PDB entry 9MQY | electron microscopy, 3.00 A resolution | chains A and B

Chain A (and B):
Molecule: NADH:ubiquinone reductase (non-electrogenic)
From: Mycolicibacterium smegmatis MC2 155
Notes: EC 1.6.5.9; chain B of this document is another copy of the same molecule, construct and numbering; everything in this record applies to it too
UniProtKB: A0QYD6 (A0QYD6_MYCS2); residue numbers follow UniProt; this construct covers 1-457
Chain sequence (494 residues; numbered 1 to 494; the number before each row is that of its first residue):
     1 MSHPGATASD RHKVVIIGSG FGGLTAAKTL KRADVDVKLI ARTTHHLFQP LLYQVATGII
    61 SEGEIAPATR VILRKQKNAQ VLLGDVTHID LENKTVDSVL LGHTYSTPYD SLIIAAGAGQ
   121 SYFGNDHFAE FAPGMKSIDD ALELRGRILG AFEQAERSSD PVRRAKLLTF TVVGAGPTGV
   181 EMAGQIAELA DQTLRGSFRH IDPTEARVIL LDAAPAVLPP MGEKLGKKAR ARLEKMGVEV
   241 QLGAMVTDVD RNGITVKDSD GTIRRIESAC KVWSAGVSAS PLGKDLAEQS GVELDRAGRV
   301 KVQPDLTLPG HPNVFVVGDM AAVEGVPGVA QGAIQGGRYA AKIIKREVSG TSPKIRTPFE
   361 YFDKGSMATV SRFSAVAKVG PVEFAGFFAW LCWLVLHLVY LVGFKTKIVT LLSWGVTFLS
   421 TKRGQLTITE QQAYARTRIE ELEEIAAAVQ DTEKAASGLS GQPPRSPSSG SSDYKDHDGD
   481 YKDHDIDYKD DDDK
Unresolved in the structure: 1, 449-494
Residues lining bound ligands: FAD (flavin-adenine dinucleotide): I17, G18, S19, G20, F21, G22, I40, A41, R42, T43, Q49, P50, L52, G84, D85, V86, A115, A116, G117, A118, M135, K136, T178, E181, S280, L282, G318, D319, G328, V329, A330, Q331, A333, M367, H397
What the authors report for this chain:
  - self-association interface (contacts with another copy of this molecule): E430 to S457

Chain A / chain B interface:
Residue-residue contacts (93; chain A residue first):
  G5(A) - R157(B)  hydrogen bond (backbone-side chain)
  T7(A) - H200(B)
  T44(A) - E153(B)
  T44(A) - I428(B)
  H45(A) - I428(B)
  S61(A) - S61(B)
  S61(A) - Q425(B)  hydrogen bond
  E62(A) - E62(B)
  E62(A) - T427(B)
  G63(A) - G424(B)
  G63(A) - Q425(B)  hydrogen bond (backbone-side chain)
  A66(A) - T427(B)
  R70(A) - E153(B)  salt bridge
  R70(A) - E156(B)  salt bridge
  R70(A) - S197(B)  hydrogen bond (side chain-backbone)
  R70(A) - F198(B)
  L73(A) - R199(B)  hydrogen bond (backbone-side chain)
  R74(A) - G196(B)
  R74(A) - R199(B)  hydrogen bond (backbone-side chain)
  Q76(A) - R199(B)  hydrogen bond (backbone-side chain)
  K77(A) - R199(B)
  A79(A) - R199(B)  hydrogen bond (backbone-side chain)
  Q80(A) - E156(B)
  Q80(A) - R199(B)
  L83(A) - E153(B)
  L83(A) - R157(B)  hydrogen bond (backbone-side chain)
  G84(A) - R157(B)
  S98(A) - R157(B)  hydrogen bond
  L100(A) - E153(B)
  L100(A) - Q154(B)
  L100(A) - R157(B)
  L101(A) - Q154(B)
  L101(A) - Y434(B)  hydrophobic
  H103(A) - R163(B)  hydrogen bond
  Y105(A) - R157(B)
  Y105(A) - R163(B)
  T107(A) - R157(B)
  D139(A) - T429(B)  hydrogen bond
  D139(A) - Q431(B)
  L142(A) - Q432(B)
  E153(A) - T44(B)
  E153(A) - R70(B)  salt bridge
  E153(A) - L83(B)
  E153(A) - L100(B)
  Q154(A) - L100(B)
  Q154(A) - L101(B)
  E156(A) - Q80(B)  hydrogen bond
  R157(A) - G5(B)  hydrogen bond (side chain-backbone)
  R157(A) - L83(B)  hydrogen bond (side chain-backbone)
  R157(A) - S98(B)  hydrogen bond
  R157(A) - L100(B)
  R157(A) - Y105(B)
  R157(A) - T107(B)
  S159(A) - H3(B)
  R163(A) - H103(B)  hydrogen bond
  R163(A) - Y105(B)
  G196(A) - R74(B)
  S197(A) - R70(B)  hydrogen bond (backbone-side chain)
  F198(A) - R70(B)
  R199(A) - L73(B)  hydrogen bond (side chain-backbone)
  R199(A) - R74(B)  hydrogen bond (side chain-backbone)
  R199(A) - Q76(B)  hydrogen bond (side chain-backbone)
  R199(A) - A79(B)  hydrogen bond (side chain-backbone)
  R199(A) - Q80(B)
  H200(A) - T7(B)
  H200(A) - Q80(B)
  K405(A) - L412(B)
  K405(A) - V416(B)
  I408(A) - L412(B)  hydrophobic
  V409(A) - V409(B)  hydrophobic
  L412(A) - I408(B)  hydrophobic
  S413(A) - K405(B)  hydrogen bond
  V416(A) - K405(B)
  G424(A) - G63(B)
  Q425(A) - S61(B)  hydrogen bond
  Q425(A) - G63(B)  hydrogen bond (side chain-backbone)
  Q425(A) - E64(B)
  T427(A) - H45(B)
  T427(A) - E62(B)
  T427(A) - G63(B)
  T427(A) - A66(B)  hydrogen bond (side chain-backbone)
  T427(A) - I138(B)
  I428(A) - T44(B)
  I428(A) - H45(B)
  T429(A) - D139(B)  hydrogen bond
  Q431(A) - A435(B)
  Q432(A) - L142(B)
  Y434(A) - L101(B)
  A435(A) - A435(B)  hydrophobic
  R436(A) - Q431(B)
  I439(A) - R438(B)
  I439(A) - I439(B)  hydrophobic
  L442(A) - L442(B)  hydrophobic
Also at the interface, not in a pair above, chain A (63 interface residues in all): A68, V71, V81, L82, S158, L426, E443, I445, A446
Also at the interface, not in a pair above, chain B (67 interface residues in all): P4, A68, V71, K77, V81, L82, G84, S158, S413, L426, R436, E443, I445, A446

In short:
63 residues of chain A and 67 residues of chain B are in contact; the contacts include 27 hydrogen bonds and 3
salt bridges. Polar pairs include R70(A)-E153(B), R70(A)-E156(B) and G5(A)-R157(B). Bound to chain A:
flavin-adenine dinucleotide. The paper reports a self-association interface involving E430(A).
Chain A and chain B are both NADH:ubiquinone reductase (non-electrogenic) (Mycolicibacterium smegmatis MC2
155); the structure, Structure of mycobacterial NDH2 (type II NADH:quinone oxidoreductase), was determined by
electron microscopy together with 9MQZ from the same study.
